Entry 7MR4 (electron microscopy, 4.50 A resolution (low resolution: residue-level contacts below are approximate; hydrogen-bond / salt-bridge calls are withheld)); this record covers chains B and C of the 5 polymer chains in the assembly.

# Chain B
Protein: RecBCD enzyme subunit RecB
From: Escherichia coli (strain K12)
Notes: EC 3.1.11.5
UniProtKB: P08394 (RECB_ECOLI); residue numbers follow UniProt; this construct covers 1-1180
Amino-acid sequence (1180 residues; row label = number of the first residue in the row):
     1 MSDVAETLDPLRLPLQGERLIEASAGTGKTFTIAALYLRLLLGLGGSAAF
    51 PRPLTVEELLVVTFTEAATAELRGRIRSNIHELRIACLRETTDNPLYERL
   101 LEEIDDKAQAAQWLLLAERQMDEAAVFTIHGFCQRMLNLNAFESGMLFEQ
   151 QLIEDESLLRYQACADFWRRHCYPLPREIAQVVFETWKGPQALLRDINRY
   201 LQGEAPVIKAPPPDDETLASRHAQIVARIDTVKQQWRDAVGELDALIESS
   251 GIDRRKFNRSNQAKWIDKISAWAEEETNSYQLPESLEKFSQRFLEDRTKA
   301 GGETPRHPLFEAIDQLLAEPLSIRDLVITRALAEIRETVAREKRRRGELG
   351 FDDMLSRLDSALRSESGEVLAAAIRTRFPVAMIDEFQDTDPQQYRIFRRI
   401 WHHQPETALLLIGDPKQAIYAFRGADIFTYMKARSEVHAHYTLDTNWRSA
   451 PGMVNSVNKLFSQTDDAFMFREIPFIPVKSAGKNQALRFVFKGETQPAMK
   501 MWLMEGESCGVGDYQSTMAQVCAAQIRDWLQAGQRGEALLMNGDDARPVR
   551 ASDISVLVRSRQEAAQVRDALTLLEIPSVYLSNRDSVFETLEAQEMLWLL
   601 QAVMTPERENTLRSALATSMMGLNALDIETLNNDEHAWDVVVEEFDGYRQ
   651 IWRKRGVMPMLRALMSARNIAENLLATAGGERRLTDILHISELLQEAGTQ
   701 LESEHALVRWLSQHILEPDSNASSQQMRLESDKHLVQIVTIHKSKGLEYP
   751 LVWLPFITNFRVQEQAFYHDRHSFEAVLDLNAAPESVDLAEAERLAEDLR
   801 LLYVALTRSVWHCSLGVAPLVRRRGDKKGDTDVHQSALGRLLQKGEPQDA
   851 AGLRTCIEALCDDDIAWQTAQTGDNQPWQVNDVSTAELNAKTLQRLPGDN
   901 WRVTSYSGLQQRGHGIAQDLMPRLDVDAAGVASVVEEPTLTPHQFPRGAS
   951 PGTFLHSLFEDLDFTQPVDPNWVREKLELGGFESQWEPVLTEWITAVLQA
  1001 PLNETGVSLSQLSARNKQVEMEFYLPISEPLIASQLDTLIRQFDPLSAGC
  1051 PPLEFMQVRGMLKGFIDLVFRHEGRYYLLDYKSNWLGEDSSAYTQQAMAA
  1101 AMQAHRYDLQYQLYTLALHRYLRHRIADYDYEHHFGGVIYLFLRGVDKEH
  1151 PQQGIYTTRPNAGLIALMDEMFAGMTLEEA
Not modelled in the structure: 1-4, 290-303, 870-1180
Swiss-Prot annotation at these positions:
  - DNA-binding region: Ile252 to Arg254, Val511, Gly512, Ser560, Arg561, Arg761
  - active site: Asp1080 (For nuclease activity)
  - binding site (ATP): Ala23 to Thr30, Trp447
  - binding site (Mg(2+)): His956, Asp1067, Asp1080, Tyr1081
  - mutagenesis: Lys29 (K29Q: Subunit loses ATPase and 3'-5' helicase activity, holoenzyme has 3-5 fold less helicase activity, 20-fold less processivity), Tyr803 (Y803H: Large decrease in recombination, loss of Chi hotspot activity, decreased RecB helicase rate, retains nuclease activity but not Chi-sequence specificity, does not load RecA), Val804 (V804E: Large decrease in recombination, loss of Chi hotspot activity, decreased RecB helicase rate, retains nuclease activity but not Chi-sequence specificity, does not load RecA), Thr807 (T807I: In recB-2109; absence of nuclease modification at Chi sites), Asp1067 (D1067A: Subunit loses nuclease activity), Asp1080 (D1080A: Loss of holoenzyme nuclease activity, retains full helicase activity, does not act at Chi, no loading of RecA on ssDNA and no recombinational repair)

# Chain C
Protein: RecBCD enzyme subunit RecC
From: Escherichia coli (strain K12)
Notes: EC 3.1.11.5
UniProtKB: P07648 (RECC_ECOLI); numbering as in UniProt (aligned over 1-1122)
Amino-acid sequence (1122 residues; each row starts with the number of its first residue):
     1 MLRVYHSNRLDVLEALMEFIVERERLDDPFEPEMILVQSTGMAQWLQMTL
    51 SQKFGIAANIDFPLPASFIWDMFVRVLPEIPKESAFNKQSMSWKLMTLLP
   101 QLLEREDFTLLRHYLTDDSDKRKLFQLSSKAADLFDQYLVYRPDWLAQWE
   151 TGHLVEGLGEAQAWQAPLWKALVEYTHQLGQPRWHRANLYQRFIETLESA
   201 TTCPPGLPSRVFICGISALPPVYLQALQALGKHIEIHLLFTNPCRYYWGD
   251 IKDPAYLAKLLTRQRRHSFEDRELPLFRDSENAGQLFNSDGEQDVGNPLL
   301 ASWGKLGRDYIYLLSDLESSQELDAFVDVTPDNLLHNIQSDILELENRAV
   351 AGVNIEEFSRSDNKRPLDPLDSSITFHVCHSPQREVEVLHDRLLAMLEED
   401 PTLTPRDIIVMVADIDSYSPFIQAVFGSAPADRYLPYAISDRRARQSHPV
   451 LEAFISLLSLPDSRFVSEDVLALLDVPVLAARFDITEEGLRYLRQWVNES
   501 GIRWGIDDDNVRELELPATGQHTWRFGLTRMLLGYAMESAQGEWQSVLPY
   551 DESSGLIAELVGHLASLLMQLNIWRRGLAQERPLEEWLPVCRDMLNAFFL
   601 PDAETEAAMTLIEQQWQAIIAEGLGAQYGDAVPLSLLRDELAQRLDQERI
   651 SQRFLAGPVNICTLMPMRSIPFKVVCLLGMNDGVYPRQLAPLGFDLMSQK
   701 PKRGDRSRRDDDRYLFLEALISAQQKLYISYIGRSIQDNSERFPSVLVQE
   751 LIDYIGQSHYLPGDEALNCDESEARVKAHLTCLHTRMPFDPQNYQPGERQ
   801 SYAREWLPAASQAGKAHSEFVQPLPFTLPETVPLETLQRFWAHPVRAFFQ
   851 MRLQVNFRTEDSEIPDTEPFILEGLSRYQINQQLLNALVEQDDAERLFRR
   901 FRAAGDLPYGAFGEIFWETQCQEMQQLADRVIACRQPGQSMEIDLACNGV
   951 QITGWLPQVQPDGLLRWRPSLLSVAQGMQLWLEHLVYCASGGNGESRLFL
  1001 RKDGEWRFPPLAAEQALHYLSQLIEGYREGMSAPLLVLPESGGAWLKTCY
  1051 DAQNDAMLDDDSTLQKARTKFLQAYEGNMMVRGEGDDIWYQRLWRQLTPE
  1101 TMEAIVEQSQRFLLPLFRFNQS
Not modelled in the structure: 784-821, 1122
Swiss-Prot annotation at these positions:
  - natural variant: Gln647 to Leu655 (sequence variant, change not given here; In recC-1004)
  - mutagenesis: Gln38 (Q38A: Acts at variant Chi sequences), Leu64 (L64A: Does not act at Chi), Trp70 (W70A: Does not act at Chi), Asp133 (D133A: Does not act at Chi), Leu134 (L134A: Acts at variant Chi sequences), Asp136 (D136A: Does not act at Chi), Gln137 (Q137A: Acts at variant Chi sequences), Arg142 (R142A: Acts at variant Chi sequences), Arg186 (R186A/C/H: Does not act at Chi), Asp705 (D705A/H: Acts at variant Chi sequences)

# Interface between chain B and chain C
Pairs across the interface (105; chain B residue first):
  Ala70(B) - Arg742(C)
  Arg73(B) - Asp682(C)
  Gly74(B) - Phe743(C)
  Arg77(B) - Gln749(C)
  His81(B) - Asp753(C)
  His81(B) - Gln757(C)
  Ile85(B) - Gln757(C)
  Arg89(B) - Ala351(C)
  Arg89(B) - Gly352(C)
  Arg89(B) - Phe358(C)
  Arg89(B) - Asp770(C)
  Arg119(B) - Pro298(C)
  Arg119(B) - Ala301(C)
  Arg119(B) - Ser302(C)
  Arg119(B) - Arg709(C)
  Arg119(B) - Arg713(C)
  Gln120(B) - Arg709(C)
  Asp122(B) - Arg709(C)
  Asp122(B) - Arg713(C)
  Asp122(B) - Val746(C)
  Leu139(B) - Gly693(C)
  Ala141(B) - Tyr114(C)
  Phe142(B) - Leu110(C)
  Phe142(B) - Leu111(C)
  Phe142(B) - Leu127(C)
  Phe142(B) - Trp164(C)
  Phe142(B) - Phe694(C)
  Gly145(B) - Tyr114(C)
  Gly145(B) - Lys123(C)
  Met146(B) - Tyr114(C)
  Leu147(B) - Tyr114(C)
  Leu147(B) - Arg122(C)
  Leu147(B) - Lys123(C)
  Phe148(B) - Gln126(C)
  Phe148(B) - Lys130(C)
  Phe148(B) - Leu692(C)
  Phe148(B) - Phe694(C)
  Glu149(B) - Gln126(C)
  Glu149(B) - Lys130(C)
  Tyr161(B) - Thr867(C)
  Gln162(B) - Arg464(C)
  Asp166(B) - Leu516(C)
  Trp168(B) - Phe912(C)
  Arg169(B) - Trp504(C)
  Arg169(B) - Leu516(C)
  Arg169(B) - Pro517(C)
  Arg169(B) - Phe870(C)
  Arg170(B) - Leu514(C)
  Arg170(B) - Glu515(C)
  Cys172(B) - Phe912(C)
  Tyr173(B) - Pro517(C)
  Tyr173(B) - Phe870(C)
  Tyr173(B) - Tyr909(C)
  Arg177(B) - Ala911(C)
  Arg177(B) - Glu914(C)
  Arg177(B) - Ile915(C)
  Arg177(B) - Glu918(C)
  Ala180(B) - Phe912(C)
  Ala180(B) - Ile915(C)
  Gln181(B) - Ile915(C)
  Val183(B) - Phe912(C)
  Phe184(B) - Ile915(C)
  Pro190(B) - Phe870(C)
  Glu342(B) - Arg464(C)
  Arg344(B) - Arg122(C)
  Arg345(B) - Arg122(C)
  Arg345(B) - Asp462(C)
  Glu365(B) - His113(C)
  Thr590(B) - Arg1095(C)
  Leu591(B) - Gln1091(C)
  Leu591(B) - Arg1095(C)
  Glu592(B) - Arg1095(C)
  Leu597(B) - Thr859(C)
  Trp598(B) - Phe857(C)
  Trp598(B) - Arg858(C)
  Trp598(B) - Thr859(C)
  Gln601(B) - Glu860(C)
  Asn610(B) - Gln854(C)
  Asn610(B) - Asn856(C)
  Arg613(B) - Leu853(C)
  Arg613(B) - Gln854(C)
  Arg613(B) - Val855(C)
  Ser614(B) - Val855(C)
  Ser614(B) - Asn856(C)
  Ala617(B) - Val855(C)
  Ala617(B) - Arg1092(C)
  Thr618(B) - Phe857(C)
  Thr618(B) - Arg1092(C)
  Ser619(B) - Arg1092(C)
  Leu626(B) - Leu824(C)
  Ile628(B) - Leu853(C)
  Glu629(B) - Arg852(C)
  Glu629(B) - Leu853(C)
  Asn632(B) - Leu853(C)
  Arg655(B) - Gly427(C)
  Met658(B) - Ala424(C)
  Pro659(B) - Gly427(C)
  Pro659(B) - Ser428(C)
  Arg662(B) - Ser428(C)
  Thr699(B) - Pro420(C)
  Gln700(B) - His448(C)
  Glu702(B) - Arg445(C)
  Glu702(B) - His448(C)
  Arg709(B) - Arg494(C)
  Ser731(B) - Asn739(C)
Also at the interface, not in a pair above, chain B (79 interface residues in all): Ala67, Glu71, Arg75, Leu88, Glu118, Lys188, Gly189, Gly347, Gln594, Leu623, Ala625, Arg683, Glu692, Gln695, Ser703, Ser712, Leu716, Met727
Also at the interface, not in a pair above, chain C (84 interface residues in all): Ser381, Gln383, Phe421, Ala429, Tyr434, Pro449, Asp475, Pro686, Ile736, Asp738, Ser740, Glu750, Cys769, Pro823, Pro825, Ser862, Glu863, Ile871, Ile1088

# Summary
79 residues of chain B and 84 residues of chain C are in contact. From UniProt: a DNA-binding region,
active-site residue Asp1080(B), 9 ATP-binding residues and 4 Mg2+-binding residues on chain B.
Here chain B is RecBCD enzyme subunit RecB and chain C is RecBCD enzyme subunit RecC, both from Escherichia
coli (strain K12). Entry 7MR4 (Cryo-EM structure of RecBCD-DNA complex with undocked RecBNuc and flexible
RecD) was determined by electron microscopy together with 7MR0, 7MR1, 7MR2 and 7MR3 from the same study.
